Entry 5DS2 (X-ray diffraction, 1.85 A resolution); this record covers chains A and B.

[Chain A (and B)]
Molecule: 18.1 kDa class I heat shock protein
Source organism: Pisum sativum
Notes: chain B of this document is another copy of the same molecule, construct and numbering; everything in this record applies to it too
Reference sequence: P19243 (HSP11_PEA); residues 2-95 here correspond to UniProt positions 50-143 (UniProt number = residue number + 48)
Sequence (95 residues; row label = number of the first residue in the row):
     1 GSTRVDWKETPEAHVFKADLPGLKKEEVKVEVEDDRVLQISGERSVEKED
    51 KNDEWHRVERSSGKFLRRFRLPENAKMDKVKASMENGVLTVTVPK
Disordered / not traced: 1
Construct notes: expression tag (1)

[Interface between chain A and chain B]
Contacting residue pairs (71; chain A residue first):
  Thr3(A) with Glu59(B)
  Arg4(A) with Glu59(B); Arg60(B)
  Val5(A) with Arg57(B); Glu59(B), hydrogen bond (backbone-side chain)
  Asp6(A) with Arg57(B); Val58(B); Glu59(B), hydrogen bond (side chain-backbone); Arg60(B), salt bridge
  Trp7(A) with Trp55(B); His56(B), hydrogen bond (backbone-backbone); Arg57(B), hydrogen bond (backbone-backbone)
  Lys8(A) with Glu47(B), salt bridge; Asp53(B); Glu54(B); Trp55(B)
  Glu9(A) with Asp53(B); Glu54(B), hydrogen bond (backbone-backbone); His56(B), salt bridge
  Thr10(A) with Asp53(B)
  Lys17(A) with Arg60(B)
  Asp19(A) with Pro21(B); Arg44(B), salt bridge; Arg60(B), salt bridge
  Pro21(A) with Asp19(B); Asn86(B); Gly87(B)
  Gly22(A) with Asn86(B), hydrogen bond (backbone-backbone); Val88(B)
  Leu23(A) with Asn86(B)
  Lys24(A) with Asn86(B)
  Arg44(A) with Asp19(B), salt bridge; Val88(B)
  Glu47(A) with Lys8(B), salt bridge
  Asn52(A) with Glu9(B); Pro11(B)
  Asp53(A) with Lys8(B); Glu9(B); Thr10(B)
  Glu54(A) with Lys8(B); Glu9(B), hydrogen bond (backbone-backbone)
  Trp55(A) with Trp7(B); Lys8(B)
  His56(A) with Trp7(B), hydrogen bond (backbone-backbone); Glu9(B), salt bridge
  Arg57(A) with Val5(B); Asp6(B); Trp7(B), hydrogen bond (backbone-backbone)
  Val58(A) with Asp6(B)
  Glu59(A) with Thr3(B); Arg4(B); Val5(B), hydrogen bond (side chain-backbone); Asp6(B), hydrogen bond (backbone-side chain); Arg67(B), salt bridge
  Arg60(A) with Arg4(B); Asp6(B), salt bridge; Lys17(B); Asp19(B), salt bridge; Val88(B)
  Arg67(A) with Glu59(B), salt bridge
  Asn86(A) with Pro21(B); Gly22(B), hydrogen bond (backbone-backbone); Leu23(B); Asn86(B); Gly87(B)
  Gly87(A) with Pro21(B); Asn86(B); Gly87(B)
  Val88(A) with Gly22(B); Arg44(B); Arg60(B)
Other interface residues (no listed pair), chain A (33 interface residues in all): Pro11, His14, Leu20, Phe69
Other interface residues (no listed pair), chain B (32 interface residues in all): His14, Lys24, Asn52, Phe69

[In short]
The interface between chain A and chain B involves 33 residues on one side and 32 on the other; the contacts
include 12 hydrogen bonds and 12 salt bridges. Among the polar pairs are Asp6(A)-Arg60(B), Lys8(A)-Glu47(B)
and Glu9(A)-His56(B).
Chain A and chain B are both 18.1 kDa class I heat shock protein (Pisum sativum); the structure, Core domain
of the class I small heat-shock protein HSP 18.1 from Pisum sativum, was determined by X-ray diffraction
together with 5DS1 from the same study.
